Entry 6REE (electron microscopy, 3.10 A resolution); this record covers chains U and Z of the 31 polymer chains in the assembly.

[Chain U]
Name: ATP synthase subunit alpha
Organism: Polytomella sp. Pringsheim 198.80
UniProt: A0ZW40 (A0ZW40_9CHLO); residues 1-562 here = UniProt positions 1-562
Sequence (562 residues; each row starts with the number of its first residue):
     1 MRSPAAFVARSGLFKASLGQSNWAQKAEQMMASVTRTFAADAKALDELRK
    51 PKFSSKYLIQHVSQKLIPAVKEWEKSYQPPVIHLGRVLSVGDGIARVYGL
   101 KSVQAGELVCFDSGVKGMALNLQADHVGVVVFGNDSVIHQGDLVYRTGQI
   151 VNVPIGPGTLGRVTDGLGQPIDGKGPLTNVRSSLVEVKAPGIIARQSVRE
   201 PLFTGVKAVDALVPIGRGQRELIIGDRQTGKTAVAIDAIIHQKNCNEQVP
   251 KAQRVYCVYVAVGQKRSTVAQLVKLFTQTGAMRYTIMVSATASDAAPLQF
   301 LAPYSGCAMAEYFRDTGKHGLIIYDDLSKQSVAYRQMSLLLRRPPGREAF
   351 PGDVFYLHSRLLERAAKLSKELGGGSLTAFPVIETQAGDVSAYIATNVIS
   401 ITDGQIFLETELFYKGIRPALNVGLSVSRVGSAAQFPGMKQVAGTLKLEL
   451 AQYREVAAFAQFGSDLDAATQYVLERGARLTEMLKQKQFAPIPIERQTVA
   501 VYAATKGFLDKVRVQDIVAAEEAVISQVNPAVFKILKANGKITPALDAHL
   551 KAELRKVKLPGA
Not modelled in the structure: 1-39
Differences from the reference sequence: conflict Arg266 (Lys in A0ZW40)
Metal / ion sites: Mg2+: Thr232 (together with ATP)
Residues lining bound ligands:
  - ADP (adenosine-5'-diphosphate): Val427, Ser428, Arg429
  - ATP (adenosine-5'-triphosphate): Asp226, Arg227, Gln228, Thr229, Gly230, Lys231, Thr232, Ala233, Glu384, Phe413, Arg418, Pro419, Gln486, Lys487, Gln488

[Chain Z]
Name: ATP synthase subunit beta
Organism: Polytomella sp. Pringsheim 198.80
Notes: EC 7.1.2.2
UniProt: A0ZW41 (A0ZW41_9CHLO); residue numbers follow UniProt; this construct covers 1-574
Sequence (574 residues; each row starts with the number of its first residue):
     1 MALRYAAGLAKNVVQRQGASLNIARAFAAEPAPAIDAGYVSQVIGPVVDV
    51 RFDGELPSILSSLEVEGHSVRLVLEVAQHMGDNTVRCIAMDSTDGLVRGQ
   101 KVVDTGSPIKVPVGRGTLGRIMNVIGEPVDEQGPIDAADIWSIHREAPEF
   151 TEQSTEQEILVTGIKVVDLLAPYQRGGKIGLFGGAGVGKTVLIMELINNV
   201 AKAHGGFSVFAGVGERTREGNDLYREMIESGVIKLGAERGNSKCTLVYGQ
   251 MNEPPGARARVALTGLTVAEYFRDIEGQDVLLFVDNIFRFTQANSEVSAL
   301 LGRIPSAVGYQPTLATDLGGLQERITTTTKGSITSVQAVYVPADDLTDPA
   351 PATTFAHLDATTVLSRSIAELGIYPAVDPLDSTSRMLNPNVIGAEHYNVA
   401 RGVQKVLQDYKNLQDIIAILGMDELSEEDKLTVARARKIQRFLSQPFQVA
   451 EVFTGTPGKYVDLADTISGFQGVLTGKYDDLPEMAFYMVGDIKEVKEKAD
   501 KMAKDIASRKEADNKKVSEELKDIPSLDKLVSEIKEVVIEEDDGLEEDFK
   551 AEALSSETVVLNEEGKSVPLPKKN
Not modelled in the structure: 1-32
Differences from the reference sequence: conflict Ala350 (Gly in A0ZW41), Leu387 (Arg in A0ZW41)
Metal / ion sites: Mg2+: Thr190, Glu215 (together with ADP)
Residues lining bound ligands:
  - ADP (adenosine-5'-diphosphate): Ala185, Gly186, Val187, Gly188, Lys189, Thr190, Val191, Arg216, Glu219, Tyr374, Pro375, Phe447, Ala450, Phe453, Thr454
  - ATP (adenosine-5'-triphosphate): Ser384, Arg385, Leu387, Asn388, Tyr397, Arg401

[Interface between chain U and chain Z]
Pairs across the interface (98; chain U residue first):
  Leu88(U) - Gly81(Z)
  Ser89(U) - His79(Z)  hydrogen bond (side chain-backbone)
  Ser89(U) - Met80(Z)
  Ser89(U) - Gly81(Z)
  Val90(U) - Ile59(Z)  hydrophobic
  Val90(U) - Gln78(Z)
  Val90(U) - His79(Z)  hydrogen bond (backbone-backbone)
  Gly91(U) - Gln78(Z)
  Asp92(U) - Gln78(Z)  hydrogen bond
  Asp92(U) - Arg303(Z)  salt bridge
  Asp135(U) - Ile59(Z)
  Ser136(U) - Ile59(Z)
  Ser136(U) - Leu60(Z)
  His139(U) - Pro57(Z)
  His139(U) - Ser58(Z)  hydrogen bond
  His139(U) - His79(Z)
  Gln140(U) - Leu56(Z)
  Gln140(U) - His79(Z)  hydrogen bond (backbone-side chain)
  Gln140(U) - Gly81(Z)
  Gln140(U) - Asp82(Z)
  Gln140(U) - Asn83(Z)  hydrogen bond (side chain-backbone)
  Val163(U) - Phe150(Z)  hydrophobic
  Ile171(U) - Phe150(Z)
  Ile171(U) - Thr151(Z)
  Asp172(U) - Thr151(Z)
  Gly173(U) - Thr151(Z)
  Arg227(U) - Leu346(Z)
  Arg227(U) - Phe355(Z)
  Arg227(U) - Asp381(Z)  salt bridge
  Gln228(U) - Thr383(Z)
  Gln228(U) - Arg385(Z)
  Lys265(U) - Glu323(Z)
  Lys265(U) - His357(Z)  hydrogen bond (side chain-backbone)
  Lys265(U) - Leu358(Z)
  Lys265(U) - Asp359(Z)  salt bridge
  Arg266(U) - Pro148(Z)  hydrogen bond (side chain-backbone)
  Arg266(U) - Glu149(Z)  salt bridge
  Arg266(U) - Phe150(Z)
  Arg266(U) - Gln153(Z)
  Arg266(U) - Glu323(Z)  hydrogen bond (backbone-side chain)
  Ser267(U) - Gln153(Z)  hydrogen bond
  Val269(U) - Phe150(Z)  hydrophobic
  Ala270(U) - Phe150(Z)
  Ala270(U) - Gln153(Z)
  Ala270(U) - Thr155(Z)
  Gln271(U) - Thr155(Z)
  Gln271(U) - Gln157(Z)
  Val273(U) - Phe150(Z)  hydrophobic
  Lys274(U) - Thr155(Z)
  Ala292(U) - Gly319(Z)
  Ala292(U) - His357(Z)
  Ser293(U) - Ala147(Z)
  Ser293(U) - Glu323(Z)
  Asp294(U) - Thr316(Z)
  Ala296(U) - Thr316(Z)
  Gln299(U) - Thr316(Z)
  Lys329(U) - Ala356(Z)
  Val332(U) - Ala315(Z)  hydrophobic
  Arg335(U) - Ala307(Z)
  Gln336(U) - Pro312(Z)
  Gln336(U) - Thr313(Z)
  Gln336(U) - Thr316(Z)  hydrogen bond
  Leu339(U) - Ile304(Z)  hydrophobic
  Leu339(U) - Pro305(Z)
  Leu339(U) - Ser306(Z)
  Leu340(U) - Arg303(Z)
  Leu340(U) - Pro312(Z)  hydrophobic
  Leu340(U) - Thr313(Z)
  Arg342(U) - Gly302(Z)  hydrogen bond (side chain-backbone)
  Arg342(U) - Ile304(Z)
  Arg343(U) - Ile304(Z)
  Pro345(U) - Ile304(Z)  hydrophobic
  Glu348(U) - Ala307(Z)
  Ala349(U) - Pro305(Z)
  Ala349(U) - Ser306(Z)
  Ala349(U) - Ala307(Z)
  Gln386(U) - Thr347(Z)
  Gln386(U) - Ala352(Z)
  Ala387(U) - Thr347(Z)
  Glu411(U) - Gln408(Z)
  Phe413(U) - Arg401(Z)
  Tyr414(U) - Leu380(Z)
  Tyr414(U) - Ser382(Z)
  Tyr414(U) - Thr383(Z)
  Tyr414(U) - Arg401(Z)
  Tyr414(U) - Gln404(Z)
  Tyr414(U) - Lys405(Z)
  Tyr414(U) - Gln408(Z)
  Lys415(U) - Lys405(Z)  hydrogen bond (backbone-side chain)
  Lys415(U) - Gln408(Z)
  Lys415(U) - Asp409(Z)
  Lys415(U) - Asn412(Z)
  Arg418(U) - Tyr397(Z)  hydrogen bond
  Arg418(U) - Arg401(Z)
  Gln461(U) - Ile416(Z)
  Gln461(U) - Leu420(Z)
  Gln461(U) - Glu424(Z)
  Gln488(U) - Asn388(Z)
Interface residues without a listed pair, chain U (54 interface residues in all): Asn134, Ile138, Ala295, Glu384, Thr410, Ala460
Interface residues without a listed pair, chain Z (63 interface residues in all): Ala77, Thr84, Glu146, Lys178, Gly320, Thr326, Lys411, Asp429

[Overview]
54 residues of chain U face 63 of chain Z across their interface, with 14 hydrogen bonds and 4 salt bridges.
Among the polar pairs are Asp92(U)-Arg303(Z), Arg227(U)-Asp381(Z) and Lys265(U)-Asp359(Z). ATP is bound
between chain U and chain Z. Ligands of chain U: ADP.
Chain U is ATP synthase subunit alpha and chain Z is ATP synthase subunit beta, both from Polytomella sp.
Pringsheim 198.80; the structure, Cryo-EM structure of Polytomella F-ATP synthase, Rotary substate 3B,
composite map, was determined by electron microscopy, deposited together with 6RD4, 6RD5, 6RD6, 6RD7, 6RD8,
6RD9 and 46 further entries.
